PDB entry 8REY | electron microscopy, 2.61 A resolution | chains Y and f of the 36 polymer chains in the assembly

Chain Y (and f):
Molecule: Flagellin-like protein
From: Cuniculiplasma divulgatum
Notes: chain f of this document is another copy of the same molecule, construct and numbering; everything in this record applies to it too
UniProt: A0A1N5V6R6 (A0A1N5V6R6_9ARCH); residues 12-146 here = UniProt positions 12-146
Amino-acid sequence (135 residues; row label = number of the first residue in the row):
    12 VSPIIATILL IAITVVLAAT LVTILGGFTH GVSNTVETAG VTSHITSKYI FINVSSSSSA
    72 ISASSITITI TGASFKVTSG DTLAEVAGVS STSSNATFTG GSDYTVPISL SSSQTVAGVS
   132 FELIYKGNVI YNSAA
Glycans and other covalent adducts: glycan linked to Asn64, Asn106

Chain Y / chain f interface:
Pairs across the interface (13):
  Leu36(Y) with Val12(f), hydrophobic; Ile16(f), hydrophobic
  Phe39(Y) with Ile16(f), hydrophobic; Ile19(f)
  Val43(Y) with Ile22(f), hydrophobic
  Thr46(Y) with Val26(f)
  Val47(Y) with Ala29(f), hydrophobic
  Glu48(Y) with Val33(f)
  Thr49(Y) with Val33(f)
  Asn139(Y) with Ala30(f)
  Val140(Y) with Thr34(f)
  Ala146(Y) with Gly37(f); His41(f), hydrogen bond (backbone-side chain)
Interface residues without a listed pair, chain Y (12 interface residues in all): Thr40, Ser44
Interface residues without a listed pair, chain f (14 interface residues in all): Leu20, Ala23, Gly38

Overview:
Chain Y and chain f form an interface of 12 and 14 residues respectively; the contacts include 1 hydrogen
bond. The hydrogen-bonded pair is Ala146(Y)-His41(f).
Both chains are Flagellin-like protein (Cuniculiplasma divulgatum). Entry 8REY (Cuniculiplasma divulgatum
filament) was determined by electron microscopy together with 8RH5 from the same study.
